Entry 6KBJ (X-ray diffraction, 2.20 A resolution); this record covers chain A.

# Chain A
Molecule: Lectin
From: Pleurotus ostreatus
UniProtKB: E7E2M2 (E7E2M2_PLEOS); numbering as in UniProt (aligned over 1-373)
Chain sequence (373 residues; row label = number of the first residue in the row):
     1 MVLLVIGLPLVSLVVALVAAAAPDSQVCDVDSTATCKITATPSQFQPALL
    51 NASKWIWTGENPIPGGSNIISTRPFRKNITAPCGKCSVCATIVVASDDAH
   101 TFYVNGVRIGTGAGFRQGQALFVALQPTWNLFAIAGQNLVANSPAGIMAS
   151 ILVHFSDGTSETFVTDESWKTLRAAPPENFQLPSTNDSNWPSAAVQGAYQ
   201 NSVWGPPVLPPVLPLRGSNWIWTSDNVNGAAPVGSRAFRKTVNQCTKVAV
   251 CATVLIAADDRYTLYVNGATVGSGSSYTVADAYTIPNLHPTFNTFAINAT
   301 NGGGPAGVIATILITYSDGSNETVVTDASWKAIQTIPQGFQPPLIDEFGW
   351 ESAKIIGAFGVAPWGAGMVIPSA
Unresolved in the structure: 1-34
Cystine bridges: Cys245 forms a disulfide with the same residue of a neighbouring copy of this chain
Cystine bridges: Cys36-Cys86, Cys89-Cys251
Glycans and other covalent adducts: N-acetylglucosamine (NAG) linked to Asn78, Asn298, Asn321
Metal / ion sites: Ca2+ site 1: Asp97, Asp98, Asn138, Ser143, Pro144 (together with malonate ion); Ca2+ site 2: Asp259, Asp260, Asn301, Gly303, Pro305 (together with malonate ion)
Small-molecule neighbours:
  - malonate ion (MLI), molecule 1: Phe45, Cys89, Ala90, Thr91, Phe122, Val123, His154, Cys251, Ala252, Thr253, Thr284, Leu313, Thr315
  - malonate ion (MLI), molecule 2: Asp97, Asp98, Phe115, Val140, Ser143, Pro144
  - malonate ion (MLI), molecule 3: Asp259, Asp260, Tyr277, Gly303, Pro305, Pro363, Trp364

# Overview
Bound to chain A: 3 copies of malonate ion. N-acetylglucosamine is covalently linked to Asn78, Asn298 and
Asn321. Asp97, Asp98, Asn138, Ser143 and Pro144 form the Ca2+ site 1. The Ca2+ site 2 is built by Asp259,
Asp260, Asn301, Gly303 and Pro305.
Chain A is Lectin (Pleurotus ostreatus); the structure, Structure of Lectin from Pleurotus ostreatus in
complex with malonate, was determined by X-ray diffraction (same publication as 6KBQ, 6KC2, 6LI7 and 6LIK).
